6CXE - chains D and A of the 4 polymer chains in the assembly; structure by X-ray diffraction, 2.05 A resolution.

== Chain D ==
Name: Chimeric T cell antigen receptor beta chain Vb8.2, vb11
From: Mus musculus
Sequence (241 residues; row label = number of the first residue in the row; numbering starts at 0):
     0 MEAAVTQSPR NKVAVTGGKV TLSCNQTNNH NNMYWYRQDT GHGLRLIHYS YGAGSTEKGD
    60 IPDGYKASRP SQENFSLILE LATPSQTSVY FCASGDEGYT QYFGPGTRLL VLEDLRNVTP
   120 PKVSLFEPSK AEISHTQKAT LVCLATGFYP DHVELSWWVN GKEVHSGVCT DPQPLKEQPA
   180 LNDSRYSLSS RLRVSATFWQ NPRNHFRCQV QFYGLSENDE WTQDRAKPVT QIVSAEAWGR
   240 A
Disordered / not traced: 0-1
Disulfides: Cys23-Cys91, Cys142-Cys207
Ion coordination: Na+ site 1: Arg36, Gly42; Na+ site 2 near Gly97 (its only coordinating residue here)

== Chain A ==
Name: Antigen-presenting glycoprotein CD1d1
From: Mus musculus
UniProt: A0A0R4J090 (A0A0R4J090_MOUSE); residues 1-279 here correspond to UniProt positions 19-297 (UniProt number = residue number + 18)
Sequence (285 residues; each row starts with the number of its first residue):
     1 SEAQQKNYTF RCLQMSSFAN RSWSRTDSVV WLGDLQTHRW SNDSATISFT KPWSQGKLSN
    61 QQWEKLQHMF QVYRVSFTRD IQELVKMMSP KEDYPIEIQL SAGCEMYPGN ASESFLHVAF
   121 QGKYVVRFWG TSWQTVPGAP SWLDLPIKVL NADQGTSATV QMLLNDTCPL FVRGLLEAGK
   181 SDLEKQEKPV AWLSSVPSSA HGHRQLVCHV SGFYPKPVWV MWMRGDQEQQ GTHRGDFLPN
   241 ADETWYLQAT LDVEAGEEAG LACRVKHSSL GGQDIILYWH HHHHH
Disordered / not traced: 1-6, 198-201, 280-285
Construct notes: expression tag (280-285)
Disulfides: Cys104-Cys168, Cys208-Cys263
Glycans and other covalent adducts: N-acetylglucosamine (NAG) linked to Asn20, Asn42; glycan linked to Asn165
Ion coordination: Na+: Asp80 (shared with 1 residue of chain C)
Residues lining bound ligands: EM4 (N-[(2S,3S,4R)-3,4-dihydroxy-8-oxo-8-[(6-phenylhexyl)amino]-1-{[(2S,3R,4S,5R,6R)-3,4,5-trihydroxy-6-(hydroxymethyl)tetrahydro-2H-pyran-2-yl]oxy}octan-2-yl]hexacosanamide): Phe10, Cys12, Gln14, Ser28, Val30, His38, Ile47, Trp63, Leu66, Met69, Phe70, Val72, Tyr73, Ser76, Phe77, Asp80, Ile81, Leu84, Val85, Met88, Ile98, Leu100, Ala102, Gly103, Leu116, Val118, Phe120, Trp133, Trp142, Leu143, Pro146, Leu150, Asp153, Gly155, Thr156, Thr159, Val160, Leu163, Leu164, Cys168, Phe171

== How chain D and chain A interact ==
Contacting residue pairs - 11 pairs, chain D then chain A:
  Asn30(D) - Leu145(A)
  Tyr48(D) - Glu83(A)  hydrogen bond
  Tyr48(D) - Lys86(A)  hydrogen bond
  Tyr50(D) - Glu83(A)  hydrogen bond
  Tyr50(D) - Lys86(A)
  Tyr50(D) - Met87(A)
  Glu56(D) - Arg21(A)  salt bridge
  Glu56(D) - Lys86(A)
  Glu96(D) - Lys148(A)
  Glu96(D) - Val149(A)
  Glu96(D) - Ala152(A)
Other interface residues (no listed pair), chain D (6 interface residues in all): Gly97

== Overview ==
The interface between chain D and chain A involves 6 residues on one side and 8 on the other; the contacts
include 3 hydrogen bonds and 1 salt bridge. Among the polar pairs are Glu56(D)-Arg21(A), Tyr48(D)-Glu83(A) and
Tyr48(D)-Lys86(A). Chain A binds compound EM4.
Chain D is Chimeric T cell antigen receptor beta chain Vb8.2, vb11 and chain A is Antigen-presenting
glycoprotein CD1d1, both from Mus musculus; the structure, Structure of alpha-GSA[26,6P] bound by CD1d and in
complex with the Va14Vb8.2 TCR, was determined by X-ray diffraction, deposited together with 6C5M, 6C69, 6C6A,
6C6C, 6C6E, 6C6H and 10 further entries.
